8EMX - chains A and C of the 5 polymer chains in the assembly; structure by electron microscopy, 3.30 A resolution.

== Chain A ==
Name: 1-phosphatidylinositol 4,5-bisphosphate phosphodiesterase beta-3
Source organism: Homo sapiens
Notes: EC 3.1.4.11
Reference sequence: Q01970 (PLCB3_HUMAN); numbering as in UniProt (aligned over 9-1234)
Sequence (1234 residues; each row starts with the number of its first residue):
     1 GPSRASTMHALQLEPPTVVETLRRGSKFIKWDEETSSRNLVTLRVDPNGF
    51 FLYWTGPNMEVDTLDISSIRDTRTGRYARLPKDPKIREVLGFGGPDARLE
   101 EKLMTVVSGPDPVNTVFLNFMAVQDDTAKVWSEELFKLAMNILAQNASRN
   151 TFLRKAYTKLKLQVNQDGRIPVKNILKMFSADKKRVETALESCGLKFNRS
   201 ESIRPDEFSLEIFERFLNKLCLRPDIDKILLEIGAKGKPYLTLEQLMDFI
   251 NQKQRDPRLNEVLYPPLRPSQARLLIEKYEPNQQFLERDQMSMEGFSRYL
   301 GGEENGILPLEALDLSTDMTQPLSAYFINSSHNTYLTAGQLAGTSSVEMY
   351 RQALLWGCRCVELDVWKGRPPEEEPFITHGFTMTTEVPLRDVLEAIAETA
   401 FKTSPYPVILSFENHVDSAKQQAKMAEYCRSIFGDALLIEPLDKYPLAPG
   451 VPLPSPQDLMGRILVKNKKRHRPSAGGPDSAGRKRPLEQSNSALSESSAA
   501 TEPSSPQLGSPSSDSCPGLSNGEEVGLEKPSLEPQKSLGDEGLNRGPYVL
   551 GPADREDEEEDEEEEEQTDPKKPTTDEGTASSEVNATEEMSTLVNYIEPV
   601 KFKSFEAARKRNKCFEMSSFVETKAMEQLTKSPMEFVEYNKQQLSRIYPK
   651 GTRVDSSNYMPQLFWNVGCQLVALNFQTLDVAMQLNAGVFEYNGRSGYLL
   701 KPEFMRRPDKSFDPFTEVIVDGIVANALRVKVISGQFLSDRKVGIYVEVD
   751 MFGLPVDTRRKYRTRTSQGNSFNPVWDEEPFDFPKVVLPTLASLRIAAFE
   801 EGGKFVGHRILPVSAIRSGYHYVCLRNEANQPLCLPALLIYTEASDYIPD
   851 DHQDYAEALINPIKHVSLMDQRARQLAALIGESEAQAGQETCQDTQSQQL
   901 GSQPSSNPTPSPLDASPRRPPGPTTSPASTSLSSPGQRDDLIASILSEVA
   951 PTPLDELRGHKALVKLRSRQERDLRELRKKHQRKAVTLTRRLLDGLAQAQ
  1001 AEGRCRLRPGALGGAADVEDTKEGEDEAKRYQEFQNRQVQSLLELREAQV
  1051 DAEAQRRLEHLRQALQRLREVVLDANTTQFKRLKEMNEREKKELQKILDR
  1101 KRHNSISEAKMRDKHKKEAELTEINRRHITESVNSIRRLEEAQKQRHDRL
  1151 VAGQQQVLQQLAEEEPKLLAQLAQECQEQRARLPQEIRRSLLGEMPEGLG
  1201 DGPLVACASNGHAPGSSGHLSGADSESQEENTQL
Unresolved in the structure: 1-12, 93-96, 471-575, 850-866, 882-1234
Sequence notes: expression tag (1-8)
Ion coordination: Ca2+: Asn333, Glu362, Asp364
Curated features (UniProtKB/Swiss-Prot):
  - region: Asn1231 to Leu1234 (Interaction with SHANK2)
  - active site: His332, His379
  - modified residue (Phosphoserine): Ser474, Ser490, Ser495, Ser537, Ser926, Ser1105
  - natural variant: Ala878 (A878S: In SMDCD)
  - mutagenesis: Arg258 (R258Q: Reduced ability to promote the GTPase activity of G(q)/G(11) G alpha proteins), Asn260 (N260A: Reduced ability to promote the GTPase activity of G(q)/G(11) G alpha proteins), Tyr855 (Y855A: Abolished ability to transduce G(q)/G(11) G alpha signaling), Leu859 (L859A: Abolished ability to transduce G(q)/G(11) G alpha signaling without affecting the phospholipase activity), Asn861 (N861A: Abolished ability to transduce G(q)/G(11) G alpha signaling), Pro862 (P862A: Abolished ability to transduce G(q)/G(11) G alpha signaling), Ile863 (I863A: Abolished ability to transduce G(q)/G(11) G alpha signaling)

== Chain C ==
Name: Guanine nucleotide-binding protein G(I)/G(S)/G(T) subunit beta-1
Source organism: Homo sapiens
Reference sequence: P62873 (GBB1_HUMAN); residue numbers follow UniProt; this construct covers 1-340
Sequence (340 residues; row label = number of the first residue in the row):
     1 MSELDQLRQEAEQLKNQIRDARKACADATLSQITNNIDPVGRIQMRTRRT
    51 LRGHLAKIYAMHWGTDSRLLVSASQDGKLIIWDSYTTNKVHAIPLRSSWV
   101 MTCAYAPSGNYVACGGLDNICSIYNLKTREGNVRVSRELAGHTGYLSCCR
   151 FLDDNQIVTSSGDTTCALWDIETGQQTTTFTGHTGDVMSLSLAPDTRLFV
   201 SGACDASAKLWDVREGMCRQTFTGHESDINAICFFPNGNAFATGSDDATC
   251 RLFDLRADQELMTYSHDNIICGITSVSFSKSGRLLLAGYDDFNCNVWDAL
   301 KADRAGVLAGHDNRVSCLGVTDDGMAVATGSWDSFLKIWN
Unresolved in the structure: 1, 127-132
Curated features (UniProtKB/Swiss-Prot):
  - modified residue: Ser2 (N-acetylserine), His266 (Phosphohistidine)
  - natural variant: Leu30 (L30F: In MRD42; uncertain significance), Arg52 (R52G: In MRD42), Gly64 (G64V: In MRD42), Asp76 (D76E: In MRD42; D76G: In MRD42), Gly77 (G77S: In MRD42), Lys78 (K78R: In MRD42), Ile80 (I80N: In MRD42; I80T: In MRD42), His91 (H91R: In MRD42; uncertain significance), Ala92 (A92T: In MRD42), Pro94 (P94S: In MRD42), Leu95 (L95P: In MRD42), Arg96 (R96L: In MRD42), 5 further natural variant entries in UniProt

== Interface between chain A and chain C ==
Pairs across the interface (23):
  Arg185(A) - Leu55(C)
  Thr188(A) - Leu55(C)
  Ser192(A) - Asp76(C)  hydrogen bond
  Lys219(A) - Leu55(C)
  Lys219(A) - Asp76(C)  hydrogen bond (side chain-backbone)
  Leu222(A) - Lys57(C)
  Asp227(A) - Lys57(C)  salt bridge
  Asp227(A) - Asn313(C)  hydrogen bond
  Asp227(A) - Trp332(C)
  Ala235(A) - Arg314(C)
  Lys236(A) - Asp246(C)
  Lys236(A) - Arg314(C)  hydrogen bond (backbone-side chain)
  Gly237(A) - Met188(C)
  Lys238(A) - Asp228(C)  salt bridge
  Pro239(A) - Met101(C)  hydrophobic
  Tyr240(A) - Asp186(C)
  Asn282(A) - Leu117(C)
  Gln284(A) - Leu117(C)  hydrogen bond (side chain-backbone)
  Gln284(A) - Asn119(C)
  Phe285(A) - Leu117(C)  hydrophobic
  Arg288(A) - Gly162(C)
  Arg288(A) - Asp186(C)  salt bridge
  Glu294(A) - Trp99(C)  hydrogen bond
Other interface residues (no listed pair), chain A (20 interface residues in all): Ala189, Arg223, Pro224
Other interface residues (no listed pair), chain C (23 interface residues in all): Ala56, Lys78, Tyr145, Cys204, Asn230, Ile270, Asp333, Ser334

== Overview ==
Chain A and chain C form an interface of 20 and 23 residues respectively, with 6 hydrogen bonds and 3 salt
bridges. Polar pairs include Asp227(A)-Lys57(C), Lys238(A)-Asp228(C) and Arg288(A)-Asp186(C). From UniProt:
active-site residues His332(A) and His379(A) and 7 mutagenesis sites on chain A.
Chain A is 1-phosphatidylinositol 4,5-bisphosphate phosphodiesterase beta-3 and chain C is Guanine
nucleotide-binding protein G(I)/G(S)/G(T) subunit beta-1, both from Homo sapiens; the structure, Phospholipase
C beta 3 (PLCb3) in complex with Gbg on lipid nanodiscs, was determined by electron microscopy, deposited
together with 8EMV and 8EMW.
